Entry 7L8U (electron microscopy, 4.50 A resolution (low resolution: residue-level contacts below are approximate; hydrogen-bond / salt-bridge calls are withheld)); this record covers chains B and H of the 8 polymer chains in the assembly.

# Chain B
Protein: BG505 SOSIP.v5.2 N241/N289 - gp41
Organism: Human immunodeficiency virus 1
Amino-acid sequence (145 residues; row label = number of the first residue in the row):
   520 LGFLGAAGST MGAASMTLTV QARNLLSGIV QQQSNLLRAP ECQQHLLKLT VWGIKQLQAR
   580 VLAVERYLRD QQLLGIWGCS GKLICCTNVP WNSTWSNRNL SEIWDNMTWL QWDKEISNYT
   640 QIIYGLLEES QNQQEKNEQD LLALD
Not modelled in the structure: 548-560, 659-664
Disulfides: Cys598-Cys604
Covalent attachments: N-acetylglucosamine (NAG) linked to Asn611, Asn618, Asn625, Asn637
From the paper describing this entry:
  - post-translational modification sites: Asn611

# Chain H
Protein: Rh.33311 pAbC-2 - Heavy Chain
Organism: Macaca mulatta
Amino-acid sequence (113 residues; each row starts with the number of its first residue; X marks 113 residues of unknown identity (built as UNK)):
     2 XXXXXXXXXX XXXXXXXXXX XXXXXXXXXX XXXXXXXXXX XXXXXXXXXX XXXXXXXXXX
    62 XXXXXXXXXX XXXXXXXXXX XXXXXXXXXX XXXXXXXXXX XXXXXXXXXX XXX

# Chain B / chain H interface
Chain B side of the interface, 4 residues: Ser612, Asn616, Arg617, Asn618
From the paper, about this interface:
  - epitope / paratope residues, chain B: Asn611(B)

# Overview
No residue of chain B is in contact with chain H. N-acetylglucosamine is covalently linked to Asn611(B),
Asn618(B), Asn625(B) and Asn637(B). The paper reports the epitope/paratope residue Asn611(B); a modification
site at Asn611(B).
Here chain B is BG505 SOSIP.v5.2 N241/N289 - gp41 (Human immunodeficiency virus 1) and chain H is Rh.33311
pAbC-2 - Heavy Chain (Macaca mulatta). Entry 7L8U (BG505 SOSIP.v5.2 N241/N289 in complex with the polyclonal
Fab pAbC-2 from animal Rh.33311 (Wk26 time point)) was determined by electron microscopy (same publication as
7L7T, 7L7U, 7L85, 7L86, 7L87, 7L88 and 15 further entries).
